6O7T - chains b and c of the 15 polymer chains in the assembly; structure by electron microscopy, 3.20 A resolution.

Chain b:
Protein: V0 assembly protein 1
Organism: Saccharomyces cerevisiae
UniProtKB: P53262 (VOA1_YEAST); numbering as in UniProt (aligned over 1-265)
Amino-acid sequence (265 residues; each row starts with the number of its first residue):
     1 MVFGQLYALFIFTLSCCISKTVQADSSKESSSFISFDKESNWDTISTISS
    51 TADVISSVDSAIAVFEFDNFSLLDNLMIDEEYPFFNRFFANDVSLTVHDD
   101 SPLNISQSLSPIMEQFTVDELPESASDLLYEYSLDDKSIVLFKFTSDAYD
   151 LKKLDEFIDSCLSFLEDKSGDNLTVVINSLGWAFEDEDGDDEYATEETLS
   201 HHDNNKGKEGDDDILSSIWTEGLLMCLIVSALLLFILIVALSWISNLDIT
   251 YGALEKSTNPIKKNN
Not modelled in the structure: 1-213, 252-265

Chain c:
Protein: V-type proton ATPase subunit c''
Organism: Saccharomyces cerevisiae
UniProtKB: P23968 (VATO_YEAST); residue numbers follow UniProt; this construct covers 1-213
Amino-acid sequence (213 residues; each row starts with the number of its first residue):
     1 MNKESKDDDMSLGKFSFSHFLYYLVLIVVIVYGLYKLFTGHGSDINFGKF
    51 LLRTSPYMWANLGIALCVGLSVVGAAWGIFITGSSMIGAGVRAPRITTKN
   101 LISIIFCEVVAIYGLIIAIVFSSKLTVATAENMYSKSNLYTGYSLFWAGI
   151 TVGASNLICGIAVGITGATAAISDAADSALFVKILVIEIFGSILGLLGLI
   201 VGLLMAGKASEFQ
Not modelled in the structure: 1-18

Chain b / chain c interface:
Residue-residue contacts - 15 pairs, chain b then chain c:
  Ile214(b) - Lys49(c)  hydrogen bond (backbone-side chain)
  Ile214(b) - Arg53(c)
  Leu215(b) - Lys49(c)
  Leu215(b) - Phe50(c)  hydrophobic
  Leu215(b) - Arg53(c)
  Glu221(b) - Arg53(c)  salt bridge
  Leu224(b) - Phe50(c)  hydrophobic
  Met225(b) - Thr54(c)
  Met225(b) - Ser55(c)
  Met225(b) - Met58(c)  hydrophobic
  Ile228(b) - Phe50(c)  hydrophobic
  Ile228(b) - Met58(c)  hydrophobic
  Val229(b) - Met58(c)  hydrophobic
  Leu232(b) - Leu62(c)  hydrophobic
  Trp243(b) - Trp77(c)  hydrophobic

Overview:
Chain b and chain c form an interface of 9 and 8 residues respectively, with 1 hydrogen bond and 1 salt
bridge. Polar pairs include Glu221(b)-Arg53(c) and Ile214(b)-Lys49(c).
Here chain b is V0 assembly protein 1 and chain c is V-type proton ATPase subunit c'', both from Saccharomyces
cerevisiae. Entry 6O7T (Saccharomyces cerevisiae V-ATPase Vph1-VO) was determined by electron microscopy,
deposited together with 6O7U, 6O7V, 6O7W and 6O7X.
